Entry 4XVS (X-ray diffraction, 1.90 A resolution); this record covers chains L and G of the 3 polymer chains in the assembly.

Chain L:
Protein: 45-VRC01.H01+07.O-863513/45-VRC01.L01+07.O-110653 Light chain
Source organism: Homo sapiens
Amino-acid sequence (210 residues; row label = number of the first residue in the row; note: 4 numbers in that range are skipped by the numbering (no residue carries them; nothing is unmodelled there)):
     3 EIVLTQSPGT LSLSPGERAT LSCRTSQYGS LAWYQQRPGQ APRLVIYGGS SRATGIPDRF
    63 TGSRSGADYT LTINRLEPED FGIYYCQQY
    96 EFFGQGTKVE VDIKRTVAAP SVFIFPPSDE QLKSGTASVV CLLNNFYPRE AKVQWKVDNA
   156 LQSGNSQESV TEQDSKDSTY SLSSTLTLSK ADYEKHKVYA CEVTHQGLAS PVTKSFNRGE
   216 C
Disulfide bonds: Cys25-Cys88, Cys136-Cys196

Chain G:
Protein: Donor 45 01dG5 coreE gp120
Source organism: Human immunodeficiency virus 1
Amino-acid sequence (375 residues; row label = number of the first residue in the row; note: 92 numbers in that range are skipped by the numbering (no residue carries them; nothing is unmodelled there)):
    44 VWKEATATLF CASDAKAYET EVHNVWATHA CVPTDPNPQE VVLENVTENF NMWKNNMVEQ
   104 MHEDIISLWD QSLKPCVKLT G
   198 GSVITQACPK ISFEPIPIHY CAPAGFAILK CNDKKFNGTG PCTNVSTVQC THGIRPVVST
   258 QLLLNGSLAE EEIVIRSENI KDNAKIIIVQ LNETVEINCT RPNN
   318 GGSGSGGDIR QAHCNISKAK WENTLKQIAR KLREHFKN
   357 ETIAFNQSSG GDPEIVMHSF NCGGEFFYCN STQLFNSTWT WN
   401 DTEVVNNTEK NINITLPCRI KQIINMWQEV GKAMYAPPIK GQIRCSSNIT GLLLTRDGGS
   461 STNGTTETFR PGGGDMRDNW RSELYKYKVV KIEGSLEVLF QGPGHHHHHH
Unresolved in the structure: 318-323, 401-410, 494-510
Disulfide bonds: Cys54-Cys74, Cys119-Cys205, Cys228-Cys239, Cys378-Cys445, Cys385-Cys418
Covalently attached groups: N-acetylglucosamine (NAG) linked to Asn234, Asn262, Asn289, Asn295, Asn362, Asn386, Asn392, Asn413

Chain L / chain G interface:
Pairs across the interface - 9 pairs, chain L then chain G:
  Tyr30(L) - Asn276(G)  hydrogen bond
  Tyr91(L) - Asn276(G)
  Tyr91(L) - Lys278(G)
  Tyr91(L) - Asp279(G)
  Glu96(L) - Asn280(G)  hydrogen bond
  Glu96(L) - Gly458(G)
  Glu96(L) - Gly459(G)  hydrogen bond (side chain-backbone)
  Phe97(L) - Gly459(G)
  Phe97(L) - Ser460(G)
Also at the interface, not in a pair above, chain L (5 interface residues in all): Glu3

In short:
5 residues of chain L and 7 residues of chain G are in contact; the contacts include 3 hydrogen bonds. Polar
pairs include Tyr30(L)-Asn276(G), Glu96(L)-Asn280(G) and Glu96(L)-Gly459(G). N-acetylglucosamine is covalently
linked to Asn234(G), Asn262(G), Asn289(G), Asn295(G), Asn362(G) and Asn386(G) and 2 more.
Here chain L is 45-VRC01.H01+07.O-863513/45-VRC01.L01+07.O-110653 Light chain (Homo sapiens) and chain G is
Donor 45 01dG5 coreE gp120 (Human immunodeficiency virus 1). Entry 4XVS (Crystal structure of HIV-1 donor 45
d45-01dG5 coreE gp120 with antibody 45-VRC01.H01+07.O-863513/45-VRC01.L01+07.O-110653 (VRC07_1995)) was
determined by X-ray diffraction, deposited together with 4S1Q, 4S1R, 4S1S, 4XNY, 4XNZ and 4XVT.
